Entry 6DIA (X-ray diffraction, 1.97 A resolution); this record covers chains A and T of the 4 polymer chains in the assembly.

# Chain A
Molecule: DNA polymerase beta
From: Homo sapiens
Notes: EC 2.7.7.7, 4.2.99.-
UniProtKB: P06746 (DPOLB_HUMAN); residues 10-335 here = UniProt positions 10-335
Amino-acid sequence (335 residues; numbered 1 to 335; the number before each row is that of its first residue):
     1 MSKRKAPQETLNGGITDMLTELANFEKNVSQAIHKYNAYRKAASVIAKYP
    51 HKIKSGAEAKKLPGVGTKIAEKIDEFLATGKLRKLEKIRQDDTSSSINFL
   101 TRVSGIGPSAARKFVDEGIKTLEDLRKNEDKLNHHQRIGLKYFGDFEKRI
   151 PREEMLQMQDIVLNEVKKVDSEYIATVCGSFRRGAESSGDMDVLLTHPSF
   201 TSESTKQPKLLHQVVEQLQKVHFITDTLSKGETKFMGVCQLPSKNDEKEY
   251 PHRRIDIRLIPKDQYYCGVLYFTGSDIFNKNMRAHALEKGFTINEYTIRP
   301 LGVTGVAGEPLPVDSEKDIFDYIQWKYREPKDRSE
Disordered / not traced: 1-9, 205-206
UniProt features mapped onto this chain:
  - region: Arg183 to Asp192 (DNA-binding)
  - active site: Lys72 (Nucleophile)
  - binding site (K(+)): Lys60, Leu62, Val65, Thr101, Val103, Ile106
  - binding site (Na(+)): Lys60, Leu62, Val65, Thr101, Val103, Ile106
  - binding site (dATP): Arg149, Ser180, Arg183, Gly189, Asp190
  - binding site (dCTP): Arg149, Ser180, Arg183, Gly189, Asp190
  - binding site (dGTP): Arg149, Ser180, Arg183, Gly189, Asp190, Asp192
  - binding site (dTTP): Arg149, Ser180, Arg183, Gly189, Asp190
  - binding site (Mg(2+)): Asp190, Asp192, Asp256
  - modified residue: Lys72 (N6-acetyllysine), Arg83 (Omega-N-methylarginine), Arg152 (Omega-N-methylarginine)
  - cross-link (Glycyl lysine isopeptide (Lys-Gly)): Lys41 (interchain with G-Cter in ubiquitin), Lys61 (interchain with G-Cter in ubiquitin), Lys81 (interchain with G-Cter in ubiquitin)
  - natural variant: Leu22 (L22P: Found in a gastric cancer sample; uncertain significance), Tyr39 (Y39C: Found in a gastric cancer sample; uncertain significance), Gly118 (G118V: Decreased DNA-directed DNA polymerase activity), Arg137 (R137Q: Decreased function in base-excision repair), Arg149 (R149I: Decreased DNA-directed DNA polymerase activity), Asp160 (D160N: Found in a gastric cancer sample; uncertain significance), Cys239 (C239R: Found in a gastric cancer sample; uncertain significance), Lys289 (K289M: Found in a colon cancer sample; uncertain significance), Asn294 (N294D: Found in a gastric cancer sample; uncertain significance), Glu295 (E295K: Found in a gastric cancer sample; uncertain significance)
  - mutagenesis: Phe25 (F25W: No effect on 5'-dRP lyase activity. Decreased ssDNA binding), His34 (H34G: Decreased 5'-dRP lyase activity. Decreased ssDNA binding), Lys35 (K35A: Decreased 5'-dRP lyase activity. Decreased ssDNA binding. Loss of 5'-dRP lyase activity; when associated with A-68 and A-72. Decreased ssDNA binding; when associated with A-68 and A-72 ...), Tyr39 (Y39F: No effect on 5'-dRP lyase activity; Y39Q: Abolishes DNA polymerase and 5'-dRP lyase activity), Lys41 (K41R: Abolishes ubiquitination; when associated with R-61 and R-81), Lys60 (K60A: Decreased 5'-dRP lyase activity. Decreased ssDNA binding), Lys61 (K61R: Abolishes ubiquitination; when associated with R-41 and R-81), Lys68 (K68A: No effect on 5'-dRP lyase activity. Decreased ssDNA binding. Loss of 5'-dRP lyase activity; when associated with A-35 and A-72. Decreased ssDNA binding; when associated with A-35 and A-72 ...), Glu71 (E71Q: No effect on 5'-dRP lyase activity. No effect on structure shown by circular dichroism. No effect on ssDNA binding), Lys72 (K72A: Severely reduced 5'-dRP lyase activity. Does not affect ssDNA binding. Loss of 5'-dRP lyase activity; when associated with A-35 and A-68. Decreased ssDNA binding ...), Glu75 (E75A: Slightly decreased 5'-dRP lyase activity. Decreased ssDNA binding. No effect on structure shown by circular dichroism), Lys81 (K81R: Abolishes ubiquitination; when associated with R-41 and R-61), 5 further mutagenesis entries in UniProt
Ion coordination: Na+: Thr101, Val103, Ile106 (shared with 1 residue of chain P); Ca2+ site 1 near Asp145 (its only coordinating residue here); Ca2+ site 2: Asp190, Asp192 (together with GKS)
Small-molecule neighbours: GKS (1-[2-amino-5-(formylamino)-6-oxo-1,6-dihydropyrimidin-4-yl]-2,5-anhydro-1,3-dideoxy-6-O-[(R)-hydroxy{[(R)-hydroxy(phosphonooxy)phosphoryl]oxy}phosphoryl]-D-ribo-hexitol): Arg149, Gly179, Ser180, Arg183, Ser188, Gly189, Asp190, Asp192, Lys234, Arg258, Tyr271, Phe272, Gly274, Ser275, Asp276, Asn279
What the authors report for this chain:
  - binding site for GKS: Lys234, Arg258, Asp276

# Chain T
Molecule: 16-nt DNA strand
Sequence (16 nucleotides; each row starts with the number of its first residue):
     1 CCGACCGCGCATCAGC
Ion coordination: Ca2+ near DC6 (its only coordinating residue here)

# How chain A and chain T interact
Contacting residue pairs (14; chain A residue first):
  His34(A) - DC5(T)  stacking on the base
  Asn133(A) - DT12(T)  phosphate contact
  His134(A) - DT12(T)  phosphate contact
  Ser229(A) - DC10(T)  phosphate contact
  Ser229(A) - DA11(T)  phosphate contact
  Lys230(A) - DC10(T)  hydrogen bond to the phosphate
  Lys230(A) - DA11(T)  hydrogen bond to the phosphate
  Gly231(A) - DC10(T)  phosphate contact
  Glu232(A) - DC10(T)  hydrogen bond to the phosphate
  Thr233(A) - DG9(T)  hydrogen bond to the phosphate
  Thr233(A) - DC10(T)  hydrogen bond to the phosphate
  Lys234(A) - DG9(T)  phosphate contact
  Lys234(A) - DC10(T)  hydrogen bond to the phosphate
  Tyr296(A) - DC8(T)  sugar contact
Also at the interface, not in a pair above, chain A (12 interface residues in all): Leu228, Tyr271
Also at the interface, not in a pair above, chain T (7 interface residues in all): DC6

# Overview
12 residues of chain A and 7 residues of chain T are in contact; the contacts include 6 hydrogen bonds and 1
aromatic stacking contact. Among the polar pairs are Lys230(A)-DC10(T), Lys230(A)-DA11(T) and
Glu232(A)-DC10(T). Chain A binds compound GKS. From the paper: a binding site for GKS at Lys234(A), Arg258(A)
and Asp276(A).
Chain A is DNA polymerase beta (Homo sapiens) and chain T is a 16-nt DNA strand; the structure, DNA polymerase
beta substrate complex with templating cytosine and incoming Fapy-dGTP analog, was determined by X-ray
diffraction together with 6DIC, 6MR7 and 6MR8 from the same study.
